Entry 6WUM (electron microscopy, 3.60 A resolution); this record covers chains b and C of the 6 polymer chains in the assembly.

[Chain b (and C)]
Name: Tom37 domain-containing protein
From: Thermothelomyces thermophilus
Notes: chain C of this document is another copy of the same molecule, construct and numbering; everything in this record applies to it too
UniProtKB: G2Q6R7 (G2Q6R7_MYCTT); numbering as in UniProt (aligned over 1-445)
Chain sequence (479 residues; numbered -34 to 445; 1 number in that range is skipped by the numbering (no residue carries it; nothing is unmodelled there); the number before each row is that of its first residue; numbers below 1 keep their minus sign (Met-34 is residue -34)):
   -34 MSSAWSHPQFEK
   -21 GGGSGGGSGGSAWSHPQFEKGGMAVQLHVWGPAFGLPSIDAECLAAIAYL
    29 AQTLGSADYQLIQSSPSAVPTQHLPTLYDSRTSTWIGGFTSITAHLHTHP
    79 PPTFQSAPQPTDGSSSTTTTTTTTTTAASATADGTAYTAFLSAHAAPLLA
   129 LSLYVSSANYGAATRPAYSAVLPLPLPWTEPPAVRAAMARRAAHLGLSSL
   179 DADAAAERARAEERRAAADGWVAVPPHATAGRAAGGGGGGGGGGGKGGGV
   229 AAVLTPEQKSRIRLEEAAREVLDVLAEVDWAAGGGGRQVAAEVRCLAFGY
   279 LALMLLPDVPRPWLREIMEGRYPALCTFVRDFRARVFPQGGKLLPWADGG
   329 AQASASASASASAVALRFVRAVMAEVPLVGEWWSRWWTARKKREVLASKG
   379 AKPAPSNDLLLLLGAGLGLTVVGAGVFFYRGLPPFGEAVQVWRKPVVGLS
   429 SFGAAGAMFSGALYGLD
Disordered / not traced: -34 to -33, -21 to 1, 76-104, 179-236, 425-445
Differences from the reference sequence: expression tag (-34 to -23, -21 to 0)

[How chain b and chain C interact]
Residue-residue contacts (34; chain b residue first):
  Ser135(b) - Glu415(C)
  Ser135(b) - Val417(C)
  Ala136(b) - Val417(C)
  Ala136(b) - Val419(C)  hydrophobic
  Tyr138(b) - Glu415(C)
  Gly139(b) - Glu415(C)
  Arg143(b) - Pro412(C)
  Arg143(b) - Phe413(C)
  Arg143(b) - Glu415(C)
  Trp156(b) - Leu410(C)  hydrophobic
  Trp156(b) - Pro411(C)
  Trp156(b) - Phe413(C)
  Pro160(b) - Pro411(C)  hydrophobic
  Arg163(b) - Glu415(C)
  Pro288(b) - Arg421(C)  hydrogen bond (backbone-side chain)
  Arg289(b) - Val419(C)
  Pro355(b) - Val404(C)
  Pro355(b) - Tyr407(C)  hydrophobic
  Val404(b) - Pro355(C)
  Tyr407(b) - Pro355(C)  hydrophobic
  Leu410(b) - Trp156(C)  hydrophobic
  Pro411(b) - Trp156(C)
  Pro411(b) - Pro160(C)  hydrophobic
  Pro412(b) - Arg143(C)
  Phe413(b) - Arg143(C)
  Phe413(b) - Trp156(C)
  Glu415(b) - Ser135(C)
  Glu415(b) - Tyr138(C)
  Glu415(b) - Gly139(C)
  Glu415(b) - Arg143(C)
  Glu415(b) - Arg163(C)
  Val417(b) - Ser135(C)
  Val417(b) - Ala136(C)
  Arg421(b) - Pro288(C)  hydrogen bond (side chain-backbone)
Interface residues without a listed pair, chain b (26 interface residues in all): Val350, Val354, Phe405, Arg408, Ala416, Val419
Interface residues without a listed pair, chain C (26 interface residues in all): Arg289, Val350, Val354, Phe405, Arg408, Ala416

[Overview]
Chain b and chain C each contribute 26 residues to their interface, with 2 hydrogen bonds. The hydrogen-bonded
pair is Pro288(b)-Arg421(C).
Chain b and chain C are both Tom37 domain-containing protein (Thermothelomyces thermophilus); the structure,
Mitochondrial SAM complex - dimer 2 in detergent, was determined by electron microscopy together with 6WUH,
6WUJ, 6WUL, 6WUN and 6WUT from the same study.
